Entry 8TME (electron microscopy, 3.10 A resolution); this record covers chains A and E of the 7 polymer chains in the assembly.

Chain A (and E):
Name: Cobalt/magnesium transport protein CorA
From: Thermotoga maritima
Notes: chain E of this document is another copy of the same molecule, construct and numbering; everything in this record applies to it too
Reference sequence: Q9WZ31 (CORA_THEMA); residues 1-351 here = UniProt positions 1-351
Chain sequence (373 residues; numbered -21 to 351; the number before each row is that of its first residue; numbers below 1 keep their minus sign (Met-21 is residue -21)):
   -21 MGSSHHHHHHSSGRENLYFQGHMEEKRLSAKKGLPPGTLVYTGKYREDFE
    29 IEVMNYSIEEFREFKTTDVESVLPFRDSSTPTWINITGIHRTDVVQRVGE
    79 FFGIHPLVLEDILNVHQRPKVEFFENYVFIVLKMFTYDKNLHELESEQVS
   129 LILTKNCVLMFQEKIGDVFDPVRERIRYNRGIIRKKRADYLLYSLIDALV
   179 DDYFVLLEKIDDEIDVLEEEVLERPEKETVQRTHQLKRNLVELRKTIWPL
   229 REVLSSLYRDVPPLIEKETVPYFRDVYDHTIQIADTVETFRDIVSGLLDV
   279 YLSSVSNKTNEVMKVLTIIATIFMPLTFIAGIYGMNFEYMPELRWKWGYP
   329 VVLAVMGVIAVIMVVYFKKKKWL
Disordered / not traced: -21 to 15, 351 (chain E: -21 to 0, 351)
Differences from the reference sequence: initiating methionine (-21); expression tag (-20 to 0)
Swiss-Prot annotation at these positions:
  - motif: Gly312 to Asn314 (Probable selectivity filter)
  - site: Asn288 (Essential for ion permeation), Leu294 (Important for closing the ion permeation pathway in the closed state), Thr295 (Threonine that confers selectivity for Co(2+) transport)

Interface between chain A and chain E:
Pairs across the interface (54; chain A residue first):
  Lys205(A) with Glu289(E), salt bridge
  His212(A) with Leu200(E); Glu201(E)
  Lys215(A) with Glu196(E), salt bridge
  Arg216(A) with Glu197(E), salt bridge; Glu201(E), salt bridge
  Val219(A) with Asp193(E)
  Arg222(A) with Asp189(E), salt bridge
  Lys223(A) with Asp190(E), salt bridge
  Arg269(A) with Asp193(E), salt bridge
  Leu276(A) with Leu200(E), hydrophobic
  Tyr279(A) with Asn285(E), hydrogen bond
  Leu280(A) with Leu200(E), hydrophobic; Val278(E), hydrophobic; Ser281(E), hydrogen bond (backbone-side chain)
  Val283(A) with Ser284(E); Asn288(E)
  Lys286(A) with Asn288(E); Lys292(E); Trp350(E)
  Thr287(A) with Asn288(E), hydrogen bond
  Val290(A) with Thr295(E); Trp350(E), hydrophobic
  Met291(A) with Met291(E), hydrophobic
  Val293(A) with Thr295(E)
  Leu294(A) with Leu294(E), hydrophobic; Thr295(E)
  Ile297(A) with Thr299(E)
  Ala298(A) with Met302(E), hydrophobic
  Phe301(A) with Pro303(E), hydrophobic; Phe306(E), hydrophobic
  Leu304(A) with Phe306(E), hydrophobic
  Thr305(A) with Phe306(E)
  Ala308(A) with Gly309(E); Ile310(E), hydrophobic; Met313(E)
  Tyr311(A) with Met313(E); Asn314(E); Phe315(E)
  Gly312(A) with Met313(E); Asn314(E)
  Met313(A) with Asn314(E)
  Asn314(A) with Asn314(E), hydrogen bond
  Leu321(A) with Glu316(E)
  Arg322(A) with Glu316(E); Tyr317(E), hydrogen bond (side chain-backbone)
  Tyr327(A) with Ile310(E); Tyr311(E); Met313(E), hydrophobic; Phe315(E), hydrophobic; Met318(E), hydrophobic; Pro319(E)
  Met334(A) with Phe306(E), hydrophobic; Ile310(E), hydrophobic
Also at the interface, not in a pair above, chain A (38 interface residues in all): Met302, Met318, Glu320, Gly326, Val330, Leu331
Also at the interface, not in a pair above, chain E (36 interface residues in all): Ser282, Ala298, Thr305, Phe345

Overview:
38 residues of chain A face 36 of chain E across their interface, with 5 hydrogen bonds and 7 salt bridges.
Among the polar pairs are Lys205(A)-Glu289(E), Lys215(A)-Glu196(E) and Arg216(A)-Glu197(E).
Both chains are Cobalt/magnesium transport protein CorA (Thermotoga maritima). Entry 8TME (Cryo-EM structure
of CorA in complex with conformation-specific synthetic antibody C18 and 100 uM MgCl2, State ...) was
determined by electron microscopy.
